4NO9 - chains B and C of the 28 polymer chains in the assembly; structure by X-ray diffraction, 2.90 A resolution.

Chain B:
Molecule: Proteasome subunit alpha type-3
From: Saccharomyces cerevisiae
Notes: EC 3.4.25.1
UniProt: P23638 (PSA3_YEAST); residues 0-257 here correspond to UniProt positions 1-258 (UniProt number = residue number + 1)
Sequence (258 residues; numbered 0 to 257; the number before each row is that of its first residue; numbering starts at 0):
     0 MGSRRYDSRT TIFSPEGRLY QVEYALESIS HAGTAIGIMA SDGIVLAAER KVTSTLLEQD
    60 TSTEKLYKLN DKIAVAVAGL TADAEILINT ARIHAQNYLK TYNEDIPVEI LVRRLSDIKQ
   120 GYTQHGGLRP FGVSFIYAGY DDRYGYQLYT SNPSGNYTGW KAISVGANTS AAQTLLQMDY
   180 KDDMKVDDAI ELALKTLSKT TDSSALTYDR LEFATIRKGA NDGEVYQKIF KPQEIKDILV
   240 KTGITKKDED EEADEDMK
Unresolved in the structure: 0, 245-257
UniProt features mapped onto this chain:
  - cross-link (Glycyl lysine isopeptide (Lys-Gly)): Lys99 (interchain with G-Cter in ubiquitin), Lys198 (interchain with G-Cter in ubiquitin), Lys230 (interchain with G-Cter in ubiquitin)

Chain C:
Molecule: Proteasome subunit alpha type-4
From: Saccharomyces cerevisiae
Notes: EC 3.4.25.1
UniProt: P40303 (PSA4_YEAST); residues -1 to 252 here correspond to UniProt positions 1-254 (UniProt number = residue number + 2)
Sequence (254 residues; numbered -1 to 252; the number before each row is that of its first residue; numbers below 1 keep their minus sign (Met-1 is residue -1)):
    -1 MSGYDRALSI FSPDGHIFQV EYALEAVKRG TCAVGVKGKN CVVLGCERRS TLKLQDTRIT
    59 PSKVSKIDSH VVLSFSGLNA DSRILIEKAR VEAQSHRLTL EDPVTVEYLT RYVAGVQQRY
   119 TQSGGVRPFG VSTLIAGFDP RDDEPKLYQT EPSGIYSSWS AQTIGRNSKT VREFLEKNYD
   179 RKEPPATVEE CVKLTVRSLL EVVQTGAKNI EITVVKPDSD IVALSSEEIN QYVTQIEQEK
   239 QEQQEQDKKK KSNH
Unresolved in the structure: -1 to 0, 241-252
UniProt features mapped onto this chain:
  - modified residue: Thr58 (Phosphothreonine)

Chain B / chain C interface:
Contacting residue pairs (75):
  Arg3(B) - Arg4(C)
  Asp6(B) - Tyr2(C)  hydrogen bond
  Asp6(B) - Arg4(C)  salt bridge
  Arg8(B) - Tyr2(C)
  Arg8(B) - Arg4(C)
  Thr10(B) - Leu6(C)
  Thr10(B) - Arg125(C)
  Ile11(B) - Leu6(C)  hydrophobic
  Ile11(B) - Gln17(C)
  Phe12(B) - Gln17(C)  hydrogen bond (backbone-side chain)
  Phe12(B) - Tyr20(C)  hydrophobic
  Phe12(B) - Ala21(C)  hydrophobic
  Phe12(B) - Leu76(C)  hydrophobic
  Phe12(B) - Arg125(C)
  Phe12(B) - Pro126(C)
  Phe12(B) - Gly128(C)
  Ser13(B) - Tyr20(C)
  Pro14(B) - Tyr20(C)  hydrophobic
  Pro14(B) - Glu23(C)
  Glu15(B) - Glu23(C)
  Glu15(B) - Arg27(C)  hydrogen bond (backbone-side chain)
  Gly16(B) - Tyr20(C)
  Gly16(B) - Glu23(C)
  Gly16(B) - Ala24(C)
  Gly16(B) - Arg27(C)
  Arg17(B) - Arg27(C)
  Leu18(B) - Leu76(C)  hydrophobic
  Leu18(B) - Arg125(C)
  Met38(B) - Asp54(C)
  Met38(B) - Arg56(C)
  Arg112(B) - Arg81(C)
  Ser115(B) - Arg81(C)  hydrogen bond (backbone-side chain)
  Asp116(B) - Arg81(C)  salt bridge
  Asp116(B) - Ile82(C)
  Gln119(B) - Ala78(C)
  Gln119(B) - Asp79(C)
  Gln119(B) - Ile82(C)
  Thr122(B) - Arg125(C)  hydrogen bond (backbone-side chain)
  Gln123(B) - Tyr118(C)
  Gln123(B) - Gly123(C)
  Gln123(B) - Val124(C)
  Gln123(B) - Arg125(C)  hydrogen bond (backbone-backbone)
  Gln123(B) - Phe127(C)
  His124(B) - Gly123(C)
  His124(B) - Val124(C)
  Gly125(B) - Tyr2(C)
  Gly125(B) - Gly123(C)  hydrogen bond (backbone-backbone)
  Gly126(B) - Tyr2(C)
  Tyr143(B) - Arg56(C)  hydrogen bond (backbone-side chain)
  Tyr143(B) - Ile57(C)  hydrophobic
  Tyr145(B) - Arg56(C)  hydrogen bond (backbone-side chain)
  Gln146(B) - Ile57(C)
  Leu147(B) - Ile57(C)
  Tyr148(B) - Ile57(C)
  Ser153(B) - Ala78(C)
  Gly154(B) - Ala78(C)
  Gly154(B) - Arg81(C)  hydrogen bond (backbone-side chain)
  Asn155(B) - Asn77(C)  hydrogen bond
  Asn155(B) - Ala78(C)
  Tyr156(B) - Pro59(C)  hydrophobic
  Tyr156(B) - Arg81(C)
  Thr157(B) - Thr58(C)
  Gly158(B) - Gln53(C)
  Gly158(B) - Asp54(C)  hydrogen bond (backbone-backbone)
  Gly158(B) - Thr58(C)  hydrogen bond (backbone-side chain)
  Trp159(B) - Leu52(C)
  Trp159(B) - Gln53(C)
  Trp159(B) - Asp54(C)
  Lys160(B) - Leu52(C)  hydrogen bond (backbone-backbone)
  Lys160(B) - Gln53(C)
  Ala161(B) - Leu52(C)
  Gln172(B) - Leu52(C)
  Leu175(B) - Leu52(C)  hydrophobic
  Gln176(B) - Lys51(C)
  Gln176(B) - Leu52(C)
Other interface residues (no listed pair), chain B (41 interface residues in all): Glu108, Tyr179
Other interface residues (no listed pair), chain C (31 interface residues in all): Leu50

Summary:
41 residues of chain B face 31 of chain C across their interface; the contacts include 14 hydrogen bonds and 2
salt bridges. Polar contacts include Asp6(B)-Arg4(C), Asp116(B)-Arg81(C) and Asp6(B)-Tyr2(C).
Here chain B is Proteasome subunit alpha type-3 and chain C is Proteasome subunit alpha type-4, both from
Saccharomyces cerevisiae. Entry 4NO9 (yCP in complex with Z-Leu-Leu-Leu-epoxyketone) was determined by X-ray
diffraction, deposited together with 4NNN, 4NNW, 4NO1, 4NO6 and 4NO8.
